Entry 3HK8 (X-ray diffraction, 2.20 A resolution); this record covers chains A and B.

Chain A (and B):
Protein: Uronate isomerase
Organism: Bacillus halodurans C-125
Notes: chain B of this document is another copy of the same molecule, construct and numbering; everything in this record applies to it too
Reference sequence: Q9KFI6 (Q9KFI6_BACHD); residues 1-427 here = UniProt positions 1-427
Chain sequence (427 residues; each row starts with the number of its first residue):
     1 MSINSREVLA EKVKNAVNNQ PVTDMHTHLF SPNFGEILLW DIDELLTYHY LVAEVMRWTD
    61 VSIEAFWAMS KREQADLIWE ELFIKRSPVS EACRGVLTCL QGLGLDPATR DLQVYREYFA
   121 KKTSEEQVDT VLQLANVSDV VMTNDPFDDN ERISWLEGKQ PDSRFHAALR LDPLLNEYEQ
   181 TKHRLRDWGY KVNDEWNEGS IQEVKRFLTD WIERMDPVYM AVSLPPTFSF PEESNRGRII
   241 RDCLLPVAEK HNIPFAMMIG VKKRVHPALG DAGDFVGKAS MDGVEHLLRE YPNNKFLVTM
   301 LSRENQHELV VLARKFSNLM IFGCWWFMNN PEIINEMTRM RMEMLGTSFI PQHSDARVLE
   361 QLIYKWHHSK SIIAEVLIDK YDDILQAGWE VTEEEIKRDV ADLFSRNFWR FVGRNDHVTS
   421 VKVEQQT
Not modelled in the structure: 1-4, 414-427
Ion coordination: Zn2+: His26, His28, Asp355 (together with D-arabinohydroxamic acid)
Ligand contacts:
  - carbonate ion (CO3): His49, Tyr50, Ala53, Asp271, Ala272, Arg314, Lys315, Trp326, Phe327
  - D-arabinohydroxamic acid (HDL): His26, His28, His49, Tyr50, Arg170, Ser223, Met258, Asp271, Trp325, Trp326, Asp355, Arg357
From the paper describing this entry:
  - binding site for D-arabinohydroxamic acid: His49
  - catalytic residues: His49, Tyr50, Arg357 (proposed by the authors, not directly observed)

How chain A and chain B interact:
Contacting residue pairs - 4 pairs, chain A then chain B:
  Glu195(A) - Arg264(B)  salt bridge
  Glu195(A) - Pro267(B)
  Arg264(A) - Glu195(B)  salt bridge
  Pro267(A) - Glu195(B)
Also at the interface, not in a pair above, chain B (4 interface residues in all): Asp194

In short:
The interface between chain A and chain B involves 3 residues on one side and 4 on the other, with 2 salt
bridges. The salt-bridged pair is Glu195(A)-Arg264(B). Ligands of chain A: D-arabinohydroxamic acid and
carbonate ion. The paper reports catalytic residues His49(A), Tyr50(A) and Arg357(A); a binding site for
D-arabinohydroxamic acid at His49(A).
Chain A and chain B are both Uronate isomerase (Bacillus halodurans C-125); the structure, Crystal structure
of uronate isomerase from Bacillus halodurans complexed with zinc and D-Arabinohydroxamate, was determined by
X-ray diffraction together with 3HK5, 3HK7, 3HK9 and 3HKA from the same study.
